PDB entry 5V3C | X-ray diffraction, 1.42 A resolution | chain A

[Chain A]
Molecule: Queuine tRNA-ribosyltransferase
Source organism: Zymomonas mobilis
Notes: EC 2.4.2.29
UniProt: P28720 (TGT_ZYMMO); residues 10-384 here = UniProt positions 10-384
Chain sequence (375 residues; numbered 10 to 384; the number before each row is that of its first residue):
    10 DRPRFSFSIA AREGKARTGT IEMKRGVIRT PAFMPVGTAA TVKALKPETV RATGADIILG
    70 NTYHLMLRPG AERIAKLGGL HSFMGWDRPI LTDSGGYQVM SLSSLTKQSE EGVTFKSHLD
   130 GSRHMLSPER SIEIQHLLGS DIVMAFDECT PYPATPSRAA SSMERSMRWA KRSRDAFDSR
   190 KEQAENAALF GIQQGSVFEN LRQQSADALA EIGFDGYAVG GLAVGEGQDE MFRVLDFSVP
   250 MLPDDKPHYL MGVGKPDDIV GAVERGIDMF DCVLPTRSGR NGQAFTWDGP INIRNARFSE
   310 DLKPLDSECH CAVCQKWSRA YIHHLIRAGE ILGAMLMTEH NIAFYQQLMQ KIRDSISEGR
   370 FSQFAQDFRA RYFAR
Not modelled in the structure: 113-114
Sequence notes: conflict Lys-312 (Thr in P28720)
Ion coordination: Zn2+: Cys-318, Cys-320, Cys-323, His-349
Ligand contacts: AMH (trans-4-aminomethylcyclohexane-1-carboxylic acid): Tyr-106, Asp-156, Cys-158, Gln-203, Gly-229, Gly-230, Leu-231, Ala-232, Val-233, Met-260, Gly-261
UniProt features mapped onto this chain:
  - region (RNA binding): Gly-261 to Asp-267, Thr-285 to Arg-289
  - active site: Asp-102 (Proton acceptor), Asp-280 (Nucleophile)
  - binding site (substrate): Asp-102 to Tyr-106, Asp-156, Gln-203, Gly-230
  - binding site (Zn(2+)): Cys-318, Cys-320, Cys-323, His-349
  - mutagenesis: Ser-103 (S103A: Strongly reduces activity), Asp-156 (D156A: Abolishes catalytic activity), Asp-280 (D280N: Abolishes catalytic activity)
What the authors report for this chain:
  - binding site for AMH: Asp-156, Gln-203, Gly-230, Leu-231, Ala-232, Gly-261

[Overview]
Ligands of chain A: compound AMH. The Zn2+ site is built by Cys-318, Cys-320, Cys-323 and His-349. From
UniProt: active-site residues Asp-102 and Asp-280, 8 substrate-binding residues, 4 Zn2+-binding residues and 3
mutagenesis sites. From the paper: a binding site for AMH at Asp-156, Gln-203 and Gly-230 among others.
Chain A is Queuine tRNA-ribosyltransferase (Zymomonas mobilis); the structure, Crystal structure of TGT in
complex with 4-(aminomethane)cyclohexane-1-carboxylic acid, was determined by X-ray diffraction (same
publication as 6FSO, 5N6F, 5UTI, 5UTJ and 5SW3).
